PDB entry 7OCF | electron microscopy, 3.60 A resolution | chains A and D of the 8 polymer chains in the assembly

[Chain A]
Molecule: Isoform Flip of Glutamate receptor 1
From: Rattus norvegicus
Reference sequence: P19490 (GRIA1_RAT), isoform P19490-2; the construct has insertions or renumbered stretches relative to UniProt, so the offset changes along the chain: -25 to -7 = UniProt 1-19; 2-889 = UniProt 20-907
Sequence (915 residues; row label = number of the first residue in the row; numbers below 1 keep their minus sign (Met-25 is residue -25)):
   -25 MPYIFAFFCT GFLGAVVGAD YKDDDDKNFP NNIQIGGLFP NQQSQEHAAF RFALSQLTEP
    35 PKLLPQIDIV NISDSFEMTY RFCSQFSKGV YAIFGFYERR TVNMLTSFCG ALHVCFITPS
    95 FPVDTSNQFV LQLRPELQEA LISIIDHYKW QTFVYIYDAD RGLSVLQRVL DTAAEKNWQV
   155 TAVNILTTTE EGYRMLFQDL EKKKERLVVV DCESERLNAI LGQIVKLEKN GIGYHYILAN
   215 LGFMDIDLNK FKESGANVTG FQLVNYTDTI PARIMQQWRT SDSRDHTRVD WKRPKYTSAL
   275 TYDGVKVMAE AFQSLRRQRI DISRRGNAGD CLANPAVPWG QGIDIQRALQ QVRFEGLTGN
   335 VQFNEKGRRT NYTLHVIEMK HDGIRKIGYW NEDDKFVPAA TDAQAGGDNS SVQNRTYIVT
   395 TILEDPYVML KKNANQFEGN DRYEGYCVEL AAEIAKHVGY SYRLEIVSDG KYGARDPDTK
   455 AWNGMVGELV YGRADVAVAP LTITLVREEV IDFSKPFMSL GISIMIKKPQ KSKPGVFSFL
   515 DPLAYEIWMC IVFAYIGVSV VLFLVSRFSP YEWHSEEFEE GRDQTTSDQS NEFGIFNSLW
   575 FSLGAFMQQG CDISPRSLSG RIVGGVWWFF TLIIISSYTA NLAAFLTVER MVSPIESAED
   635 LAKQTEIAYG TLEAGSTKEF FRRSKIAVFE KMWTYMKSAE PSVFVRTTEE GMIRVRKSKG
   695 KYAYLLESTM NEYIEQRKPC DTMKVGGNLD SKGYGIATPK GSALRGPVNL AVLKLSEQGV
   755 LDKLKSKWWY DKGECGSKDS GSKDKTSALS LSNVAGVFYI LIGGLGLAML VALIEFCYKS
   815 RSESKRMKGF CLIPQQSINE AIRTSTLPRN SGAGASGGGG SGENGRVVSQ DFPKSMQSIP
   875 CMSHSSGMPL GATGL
Unresolved in the structure: -25 to 389, 552-563, 771-778, 816-889
Differences from the reference sequence: insertion (-6 to 1)
Disulfide bonds: Cys714-Cys769
Residues lining bound ligands:
  - cyclothiazide (CYZ), molecule 1: Ile477, Ser493, Ser725, Lys726, Gly727
  - cyclothiazide (CYZ), molecule 2: Lys489, Pro490, Phe491, Met492, Ser493, Leu747, Ser750, Leu755, Asp756, Lys759
  - glutamic acid (GLU): Tyr446, Thr476, Arg481, Gly649, Ser650, Thr651, Leu700, Glu701, Met704, Tyr728
  - 1,2-diacyl-sn-glycero-3-phosphocholine (PC1), molecule 1: Val510, Phe511, Tyr793, Ile794, Gly797, Gly798
  - 1,2-diacyl-sn-glycero-3-phosphocholine (PC1), molecule 2: Phe511, Leu514, Phe570, Leu573, Trp574, Leu577, Ile794
  - 1,2-diacyl-sn-glycero-3-phosphocholine (PC1), molecule 3: Leu514, Tyr519, Trp522, Ile525, Val526, Tyr529, Leu577, Phe580
  - 1,2-diacyl-sn-glycero-3-phosphocholine (PC1), molecule 4: Ile530, Gly568, Ile569, Phe570
  - 1,2-diacyl-sn-glycero-3-phosphocholine (PC1), molecule 5: Ile569, Phe570, Leu573
  - 1,2-diacyl-sn-glycero-3-phosphocholine (PC1), molecule 6: Leu592, Arg595, Ile596, Gly599, Val600, Phe603
  - 1,2-diacyl-sn-glycero-3-phosphocholine (PC1), molecule 7: Tyr793, Ile796, Gly800, Met803, Leu804, Leu807
  - 1,2-diacyl-sn-glycero-3-phosphocholine (PC1), molecule 8: Leu801, Val805, Ile808, Tyr812
UniProt features mapped onto this chain:
  - motif: Ala886 to Leu889 (PDZ-binding)
  - binding site (L-glutamate): Pro474, Thr476, Arg481, Ser650, Thr651, Glu701
  - modified residue (Phosphoserine): Ser627, Ser692, Ser831, Ser845
  - lipidation (S-palmitoyl cysteine): Cys585, Cys811
  - glycosylation (N-linked (GlcNAc...) asparagine): Asn45, Asn231, Asn239, Asn345, Asn383, Asn388
From the paper describing this entry:
  - conformationally variable residues: Arg624

[Chain D]
Molecule: Isoform Flip of Glutamate receptor 2
From: Rattus norvegicus
Reference sequence: P19491 (GRIA2_RAT), isoform P19491-2; residues -20 to 839 here correspond to UniProt positions 1-860 (UniProt number = residue number + 21)
Sequence (860 residues; row label = number of the first residue in the row; numbers below 1 keep their minus sign (Met-20 is residue -20)):
   -20 MQKIMHISVL LSPVLWGLIF GVSSNSIQIG GLFPRGADQE YSAFRVGMVQ FSTSEFRLTP
    40 HIDNLEVANS FAVTNAFCSQ FSRGVYAIFG FYDKKSVNTI TSFCGTLHVS FITPSFPTDG
   100 THPFVIQMRP DLKGALLSLI EYYQWDKFAY LYDSDRGLST LQAVLDSAAE KKWQVTAINV
   160 GNINNDKKDE TYRSLFQDLE LKKERRVILD CERDKVNDIV DQVITIGKHV KGYHYIIANL
   220 GFTDGDLLKI QFGGANVSGF QIVDYDDSLV SKFIERWSTL EEKEYPGAHT ATIKYTSALT
   280 YDAVQVMTEA FRNLRKQRIE ISRRGNAGDC LANPAVPWGQ GVEIERALKQ VQVEGLSGNI
   340 KFDQNGKRIN YTINIMELKT NGPRKIGYWS EVDKMVVTLT ELPSGNDTSG LENKTVVVTT
   400 ILESPYVMMK KNHEMLEGNE RYEGYCVDLA AEIAKHCGFK YKLTIVGDGK YGARDADTKI
   460 WNGMVGELVY GKADIAIAPL TITLVREEVI DFSKPFMSLG ISIMIKKPQK SKPGVFSFLD
   520 PLAYEIWMCI VFAYIGVSVV LFLVSRFSPY EWHTEEFEDG RETQSSESTN EFGIFNSLWF
   580 SLGAFMRQGC DISPRSLSGR IVGGVWWFFT LIIISSYTAN LAAFLTVERM VSPIESAEDL
   640 SKQTEIAYGT LDSGSTKEFF RRSKIAVFDK MWTYMRSAEP SVFVRTTAEG VARVRKSKGK
   700 YAYLLESTMN EYIEQRKPCD TMKVGGNLDS KGYGIATPKG SSLGTPVNLA VLKLSEQGVL
   760 DKLKNKWWYD KGECGAKDSG SKEKTSALSL SNVAGVFYIL VGGLGLAMLV ALIEFCYKSR
   820 AEAKRMKVAK NPQNINPSSS
Unresolved in the structure: -20 to 394, 550-569, 776-781, 820-839
Differences from the reference sequence: variant Arg586 (Gln607 in P19491)
Disulfide bonds: Cys718-Cys773
Residues lining bound ligands:
  - cyclothiazide (CYZ): Lys493, Pro494, Phe495, Met496, Ser497, Ser754, Leu759, Asp760, Lys763
  - glutamic acid (GLU): Tyr450, Pro478, Leu479, Thr480, Arg485, Leu650, Gly653, Ser654, Thr655, Glu705, Tyr732
  - 1,2-diacyl-sn-glycero-3-phosphocholine (PC1), molecule 1: Val514, Tyr797, Ile798, Gly801, Gly802, Leu805
  - 1,2-diacyl-sn-glycero-3-phosphocholine (PC1), molecule 2: Phe515, Leu518, Tyr523, Phe574, Leu577, Trp578, Leu581, Met585
  - 1,2-diacyl-sn-glycero-3-phosphocholine (PC1), molecule 3: Leu518, Tyr523, Trp526, Met527, Ile529, Val530, Tyr533, Leu581, Phe584, Met585
  - 1,2-diacyl-sn-glycero-3-phosphocholine (PC1), molecule 4: Tyr533, Ile534, Ile573, Phe574, Leu577
  - 1,2-diacyl-sn-glycero-3-phosphocholine (PC1), molecule 5: Ile534, Val538, Phe541, Arg545, Gly572, Ile573
  - 1,2-diacyl-sn-glycero-3-phosphocholine (PC1), molecule 6: Leu596, Arg599, Ile600, Gly603, Val604, Phe607
  - 1,2-diacyl-sn-glycero-3-phosphocholine (PC1), molecule 7: Tyr797, Val800, Gly801, Gly804, Met807, Leu808, Leu811
UniProt features mapped onto this chain:
  - binding site (L-glutamate): Pro478, Thr480, Arg485, Ser654, Thr655, Glu705
  - site: Arg453 (Interaction with the cone snail toxin Con-ikot-ikot), Ile633 (Crucial to convey clamshell closure to channel opening), Arg660 (Interaction with the cone snail toxin Con-ikot-ikot), Lys752 (Interaction with the cone snail toxin Con-ikot-ikot)
  - modified residue (Phosphoserine): Ser662, Ser696, Ser839
  - lipidation (S-palmitoyl cysteine): Cys589, Cys815
  - glycosylation (N-linked (GlcNAc...) asparagine): Asn235, Asn349, Asn385, Asn392

[Interface between chain A and chain D]
Pairs across the interface (59):
  Asp515(A) with Ala786(D)
  Pro516(A) with Ala786(D); Leu787(D), hydrogen bond (backbone-backbone)
  Ala518(A) with Leu787(D), hydrogen bond (backbone-backbone)
  Ile521(A) with Leu787(D); Ser788(D)
  Cys524(A) with Leu789(D), hydrophobic; Phe796(D)
  Ala528(A) with Leu799(D), hydrophobic
  Val532(A) with Leu799(D), hydrophobic; Leu803(D), hydrophobic
  Phe542(A) with Ala810(D), hydrophobic
  Pro544(A) with Phe814(D)
  Tyr545(A) with Phe814(D); Lys817(D); Ser818(D), hydrogen bond
  Ala579(A) with Gln587(D), hydrogen bond (backbone-side chain)
  Gln582(A) with Met585(D); Gln587(D), hydrogen bond
  Cys585(A) with Gly588(D)
  Ser588(A) with Trp578(D); Asp590(D), hydrogen bond
  Pro589(A) with Trp578(D)
  Arg590(A) with Asp590(D), salt bridge
  Leu592(A) with Phe574(D), hydrophobic; Val809(D), hydrophobic
  Ser593(A) with Ala806(D); Ala810(D)
  Arg595(A) with Phe574(D); Asn575(D), hydrogen bond; Trp578(D)
  Ile596(A) with Gly802(D)
  Val597(A) with Leu803(D), hydrophobic; Ala806(D), hydrophobic
  Gly599(A) with Trp578(D)
  Val600(A) with Ile798(D); Leu799(D), hydrophobic
  Trp602(A) with Trp578(D), hydrophobic; Gly582(D); Met585(D), hydrophobic; Gln587(D)
  Phe603(A) with Phe517(D), hydrophobic; Met585(D); Val795(D), hydrophobic
  Phe604(A) with Val795(D), hydrophobic; Phe796(D), hydrophobic
  Thr605(A) with Gln587(D)
  Ile607(A) with Tyr616(D)
  Ile608(A) with Val792(D), hydrophobic
  Ser610(A) with Thr617(D), hydrogen bond; Leu620(D)
  Ser611(A) with Leu787(D)
  Asn615(A) with Ser785(D), hydrogen bond (side chain-backbone); Ala786(D); Leu787(D)
  Ala618(A) with Thr784(D)
  Phe619(A) with Thr784(D); Ser785(D); Ala786(D)
Interface residues without a listed pair, chain A (48 interface residues in all): Leu517, Glu520, Ile525, Gly531, Val535, Leu538, Val539, Ser543, Glu546, Ser591, Gly598, Trp601, Leu606, Ala614
Interface residues without a listed pair, chain D (39 interface residues in all): Leu581, Arg586, Cys589, Ile613, Ala621, Leu624, Met807, Leu811

[Overview]
Chain A and chain D form an interface of 48 and 39 residues respectively, with 9 hydrogen bonds and 1 salt
bridge. Polar contacts include Arg590(A)-Asp590(D), Tyr545(A)-Ser818(D) and Ala579(A)-Gln587(D). One
1,2-diacyl-sn-glycero-3-phosphocholine molecule is bound between chain A and chain D. The paper reports
conformational variability at Arg624(A).
Here chain A is Isoform Flip of Glutamate receptor 1 and chain D is Isoform Flip of Glutamate receptor 2, both
from Rattus norvegicus. Entry 7OCF (Active state GluA1/A2 AMPA receptor in complex with TARP gamma 8 and CNIH2
(LBD-TMD)) was determined by electron microscopy (same publication as 7OCA, 7OCC, 7OCD and 7OCE).
